Entry 7JGC (electron microscopy, 3.40 A resolution); this record covers chains 3 and 4 of the 12 polymer chains in the assembly.

# Chain 3 (and 4)
Name: ATP synthase subunit c
Organism: Mycolicibacterium smegmatis
Notes: chain 4 of this document is another copy of the same molecule, construct and numbering; everything in this record applies to it too
Reference sequence: Q5TIX5 (Q5TIX5_MYCSM); numbering as in UniProt (aligned over 1-86)
Sequence (86 residues; row label = number of the first residue in the row):
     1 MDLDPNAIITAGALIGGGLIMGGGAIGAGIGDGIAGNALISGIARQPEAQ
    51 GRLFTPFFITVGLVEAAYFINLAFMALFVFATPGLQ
Disordered / not traced: 1-4, 86

# Chain 3 / chain 4 interface
Contacting residue pairs - 65 pairs, chain 3 then chain 4:
  Ala7(3) - Ile9(4)  hydrophobic
  Ala11(3) - Ile8(4)
  Leu14(3) - Ile9(4)  hydrophobic
  Leu14(3) - Gly16(4)
  Leu14(3) - Phe78(4)
  Ile15(3) - Gly12(4)
  Gly18(3) - Gly16(4)
  Gly18(3) - Ile20(4)
  Leu19(3) - Leu19(4)  hydrophobic
  Met21(3) - Ile20(4)  hydrophobic
  Met21(3) - Ile70(4)  hydrophobic
  Met21(3) - Asn71(4)
  Met21(3) - Phe74(4)  hydrophobic
  Gly22(3) - Leu19(4)
  Gly22(3) - Gly23(4)
  Ala25(3) - Gly23(4)
  Ala25(3) - Gly24(4)
  Ala25(3) - Gly27(4)
  Ala25(3) - Asn71(4)
  Ile26(3) - Gly23(4)
  Ile26(3) - Ile26(4)  hydrophobic
  Ile26(3) - Gly27(4)
  Gly29(3) - Gly27(4)
  Gly29(3) - Gly31(4)
  Gly29(3) - Val64(4)
  Ile30(3) - Ile30(4)  hydrophobic
  Asp32(3) - Thr60(4)
  Asp32(3) - Leu63(4)
  Asp32(3) - Val64(4)
  Gly33(3) - Gly31(4)
  Gly33(3) - Ile34(4)
  Gly33(3) - Thr60(4)
  Ile34(3) - Ile34(4)  hydrophobic
  Gly36(3) - Thr60(4)
  Asn37(3) - Ile34(4)  hydrogen bond (side chain-backbone)
  Asn37(3) - Asn37(4)
  Asn37(3) - Ala38(4)
  Leu39(3) - Pro56(4)  hydrophobic
  Ile40(3) - Ala35(4)
  Ile40(3) - Ala38(4)  hydrophobic
  Ile40(3) - Leu39(4)
  Ile40(3) - Leu53(4)
  Ile40(3) - Phe57(4)  hydrophobic
  Ser41(3) - Ala38(4)
  Ile43(3) - Leu53(4)  hydrophobic
  Ile43(3) - Pro56(4)  hydrophobic
  Ala44(3) - Gly42(4)
  Ala44(3) - Gln46(4)  hydrogen bond (backbone-side chain)
  Ala44(3) - Leu53(4)
  Arg45(3) - Arg45(4)
  Pro47(3) - Gln46(4)
  Pro47(3) - Arg52(4)  hydrogen bond (backbone-side chain)
  Glu48(3) - Arg52(4)  salt bridge
  Gln50(3) - Arg52(4)
  Val61(3) - Leu63(4)  hydrophobic
  Tyr68(3) - Ala67(4)  hydrogen bond (side chain-backbone)
  Tyr68(3) - Ile70(4)
  Tyr68(3) - Asn71(4)  hydrogen bond
  Phe69(3) - Ile70(4)  hydrophobic
  Leu72(3) - Ile70(4)  hydrophobic
  Leu72(3) - Phe74(4)  hydrophobic
  Met75(3) - Phe74(4)  hydrophobic
  Val79(3) - Phe78(4)  hydrophobic
  Val79(3) - Pro83(4)  hydrophobic
  Phe80(3) - Leu77(4)  hydrophobic
Other interface residues (no listed pair), chain 3 (36 interface residues in all): Thr10, Phe57, Glu65
Other interface residues (no listed pair), chain 4 (40 interface residues in all): Pro5, Ala13, Ile15, Thr55, Ile59, Gly84

# Summary
36 residues of chain 3 and 40 residues of chain 4 are in contact; the contacts include 5 hydrogen bonds and 1
salt bridge. Polar pairs include Glu48(3)-Arg52(4), Asn37(3)-Ile34(4) and Ala44(3)-Gln46(4).
Both chains are ATP synthase subunit c (Mycolicibacterium smegmatis). Entry 7JGC (Cryo-EM structure of
bedaquiline-saturated Mycobacterium smegmatis ATP synthase FO region) was determined by electron microscopy
together with 7JG5, 7JG6, 7JG7, 7JG8, 7JG9, 7JGA and 7JGB from the same study.
